Entry 4FA5 (X-ray diffraction, 1.94 A resolution); this record covers chains B and F of the 6 polymer chains in the assembly.

Chain B:
Name: Methylamine utilization protein MauG
From: Paracoccus denitrificans
Notes: EC 1.-.-.-
Reference sequence: Q51658 (MAUG_PARDP); residues 1-367 here correspond to UniProt positions 21-387 (UniProt number = residue number + 20)
Amino-acid sequence (373 residues; row label = number of the first residue in the row):
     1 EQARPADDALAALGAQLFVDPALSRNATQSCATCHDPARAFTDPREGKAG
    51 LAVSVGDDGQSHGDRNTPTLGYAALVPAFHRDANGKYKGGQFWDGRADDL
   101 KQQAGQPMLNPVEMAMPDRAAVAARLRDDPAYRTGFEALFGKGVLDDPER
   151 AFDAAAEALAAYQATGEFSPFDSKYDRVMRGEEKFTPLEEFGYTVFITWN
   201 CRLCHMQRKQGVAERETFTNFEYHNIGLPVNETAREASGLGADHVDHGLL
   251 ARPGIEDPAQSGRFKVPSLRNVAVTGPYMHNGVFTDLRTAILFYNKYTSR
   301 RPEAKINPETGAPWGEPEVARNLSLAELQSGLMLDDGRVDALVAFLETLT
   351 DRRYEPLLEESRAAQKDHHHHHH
Not modelled in the structure: 1-5, 363-373
Differences from the reference sequence: expression tag (368-373)
Glycans and other covalent adducts: heme c (HEC) linked to C31, C34, C201, C204
Bound ions: heme c Fe site 1 near H35 (its only coordinating residue here); Ca2+: N66, T275, P277; heme c Fe site 2: H205, Y294; Na+ site 1: N231, T233; Na+ site 2: L250, R252, I255
Ligand contacts:
  - heme c (HEC), molecule 1: Q29, S30, H35, R45, S54, V55, G56, R65, N66, T67, P68, T69, L70, Q91, F92, W93, R96, L100, Q103, A104, P107, M108, E113, M114, L159, Q163, K265
  - heme c (HEC), molecule 2: W93, N200, H205, H224, I226, L228, F264, K265, V266, P267, L269, V272, Y278, M279, H280, L287, A290, I291, Y294, S324, E327, L328, L334, L342, L346
Curated features (UniProtKB/Swiss-Prot):
  - binding site (heme c): C31, C34, H35, C201, C204, H205, H280
From the paper describing this entry:
  - mutagenesis - W199F: abolished catalytic activity on preMADH
  - mutagenesis - W199F: abolished catalytic activity on TTQ biosynthesis

Chain F:
Name: Methylamine dehydrogenase heavy chain
From: Paracoccus denitrificans
Notes: EC 1.4.99.3
Reference sequence: A1BB97 (A1BB97_PARDP); residues 2-386 here correspond to UniProt positions 33-417 (UniProt number = residue number + 31)
Amino-acid sequence (385 residues; row label = number of the first residue in the row):
     2 DAPEAETQAQETQGQAAARAAAADLAAGQDDEPRILEAPAPDARRVYVND
    52 PAHFAAVTQQFVIDGEAGRVIGMIDGGFLPNPVVADDGSFIAHASTVFSR
   102 IARGERTDYVEVFDPVTLLPTADIELPDAPRFLVGTYPWMTSLTPDGKTL
   152 LFYQFSPAPAVGVVDLEGKAFKRMLDVPDCYHIFPTAPDTFFMHCRDGSL
   202 AKVAFGTEGTPEITHTEVFHPEDEFLINHPAYSQKAGRLVWPTYTGKIHQ
   252 IDLSSGDAKFLPAVEALTEAERADGWRPGGWQQVAYHRALDRIYLLVDQR
   302 DEWRHKTASRFVVVLDAKTGERLAKFEMGHEIDSINVSQDEKPLLYALST
   352 GDKTLYIHDAESGEELRSVNQLGHGPQVITTADMG
Not modelled in the structure: 2-10
Disulfide bonds: C181-C196

Interface between chain B and chain F:
Residue-residue contacts (16):
  F191(B) - R197(F)
  T298(B) - P158(F)
  R300(B) - Q155(F)  hydrogen bond
  R300(B) - P158(F)
  R300(B) - A161(F)
  R300(B) - M175(F)
  R301(B) - D177(F)  salt bridge
  R301(B) - V178(F)
  G331(B) - S157(F)  hydrogen bond (backbone-side chain)
  G331(B) - P158(F)
  L332(B) - F156(F)  hydrophobic
  L332(B) - P158(F)
  M333(B) - P158(F)  hydrogen bond (backbone-backbone)
  M333(B) - A159(F)  hydrophobic
  R338(B) - D180(F)  salt bridge
  R338(B) - R197(F)
Other interface residues (no listed pair), chain B (9 interface residues in all): D335
Other interface residues (no listed pair), chain F (12 interface residues in all): D129

Summary:
The interface between chain B and chain F involves 9 residues on one side and 12 on the other; the contacts
include 3 hydrogen bonds and 2 salt bridges. Polar pairs include R301(B)-D177(F), R338(B)-D180(F) and
R300(B)-Q155(F). The paper reports that W199F of chain B abolishes catalytic activity on preMADH; W199F of
chain B abolishes catalytic activity on TTQ biosynthesis.
Chain B is Methylamine utilization protein MauG and chain F is Methylamine dehydrogenase heavy chain, both
from Paracoccus denitrificans; the structure, Crystal Structure of WT MauG in Complex with Pre-Methylamine
Dehydrogenase Aged 20 Days, was determined by X-ray diffraction (same publication as 4FA1, 4FA4, 4FA9, 4FAN,
4FAV and 4FB1).
